Entry 2J7Y (X-ray diffraction, 1.80 A resolution); this record covers chains A and B.

Chain A:
Name: Estrogen receptor beta
Source organism: Rattus norvegicus
Notes: fragment: ligand-binding domain, residues 255-509
Reference sequence: Q62986 (ESR2_RAT); residues 210-464 here correspond to UniProt positions 255-509 (UniProt number = residue number + 45)
Sequence (255 residues; each row starts with the number of its first residue):
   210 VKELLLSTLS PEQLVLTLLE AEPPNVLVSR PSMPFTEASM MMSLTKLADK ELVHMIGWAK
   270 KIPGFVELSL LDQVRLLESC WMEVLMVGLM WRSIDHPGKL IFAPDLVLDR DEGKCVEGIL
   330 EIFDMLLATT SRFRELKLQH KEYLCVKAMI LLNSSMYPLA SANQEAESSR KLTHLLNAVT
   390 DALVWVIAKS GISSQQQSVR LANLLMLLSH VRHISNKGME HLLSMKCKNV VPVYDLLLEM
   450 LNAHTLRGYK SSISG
Not modelled in the structure: 210-216, 239-243, 369-374, 454-464
Small-molecule neighbours:
  - bicarbonate ion (BCT): Pro233, Asn234, Val235, Leu256, Glu260, Arg301, Phe311, Ala312, Pro313
  - E3O ((16alpha,17alpha)-estra-1,3,5(10)-triene-3,16,17-triol): Met250, Leu253, Leu256, Ala257, Glu260, Met291, Leu294, Met295, Leu298, Arg301, Phe311, Ile328, Ile331, Phe332, Leu335, Gly427, Met428, His430, Leu431

Chain B:
Name: Nuclear receptor coactivator 5
Notes: fragment: lxxll peptide, residues 338-354
Reference sequence: Q9HCD5 (NCOA5_HUMAN); residues 338-354 here = UniProt positions 338-354
Sequence (17 residues; each row starts with the number of its first residue):
   338 HPPAIQSLIN LLADNRY
Not modelled in the structure: 338-342, 352-354
UniProt features mapped onto this chain:
  - motif: Leu345 to Leu349 (LXXLL motif)
  - mutagenesis: Ile342 (I342A: Abolishes E2-inducible strong interaction with ESR1, but not basal interaction), Leu348 to Leu349 (Abolishes interaction with ESR1)

Chain A / chain B interface:
Contacting residue pairs (17; chain A residue first):
  Ile265(A) with Leu345(B), hydrophobic; Leu348(B), hydrophobic; Leu349(B), hydrophobic
  Lys269(A) with Leu348(B), hydrogen bond (side chain-backbone); Leu349(B), hydrogen bond (side chain-backbone); Asp351(B)
  Phe274(A) with Leu349(B), hydrophobic
  Leu279(A) with Leu349(B), hydrophobic
  Gln282(A) with Leu349(B)
  Val283(A) with Leu345(B), hydrophobic; Leu349(B), hydrophobic
  Leu286(A) with Leu349(B), hydrophobic
  Leu445(A) with Leu345(B); Leu348(B), hydrophobic
  Glu448(A) with Ser344(B); Leu345(B), hydrogen bond (side chain-backbone)
  Met449(A) with Leu345(B), hydrophobic
Interface residues without a listed pair, chain A (12 interface residues in all): Val262, Glu287
Interface residues without a listed pair, chain B (7 interface residues in all): Ile346, Ala350

Summary:
Chain A and chain B form an interface of 12 and 7 residues respectively; the contacts include 3 hydrogen
bonds. Polar pairs include Lys269(A)-Leu348(B), Lys269(A)-Leu349(B) and Glu448(A)-Leu345(B). Chain A binds
compound E3O and bicarbonate ion. Curated annotation (UniProt) lists 3 mutagenesis sites on chain B.
Here chain A is Estrogen receptor beta (Rattus norvegicus) and chain B is Nuclear receptor coactivator 5.
Entry 2J7Y (Structure of 17-epiestriol-bound estrogen receptor beta lbd in complex with lxxll motif from
NCOA5) was determined by X-ray diffraction.
